4NKM - chain A; structure by X-ray diffraction, 3.71 A resolution.

# Chain A
Molecule: Engineered scFv
From: Mus musculus
Notes: antibody fragment or engineered binder
Chain sequence (271 residues; numbered -4 to 266; the number before each row is that of its first residue; numbers below 1 keep their minus sign (Met-4 is residue -4)):
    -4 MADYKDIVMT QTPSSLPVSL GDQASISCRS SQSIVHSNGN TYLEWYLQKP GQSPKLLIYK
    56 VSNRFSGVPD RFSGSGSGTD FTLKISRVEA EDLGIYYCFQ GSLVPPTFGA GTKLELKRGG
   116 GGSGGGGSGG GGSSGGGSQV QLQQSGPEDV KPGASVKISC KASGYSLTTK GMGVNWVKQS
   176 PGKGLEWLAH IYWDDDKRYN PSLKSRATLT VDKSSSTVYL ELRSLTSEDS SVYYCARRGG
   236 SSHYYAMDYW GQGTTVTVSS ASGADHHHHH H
Disordered / not traced: -4 to 0, 116-133, 255-266
Disulfide bonds: Cys23-Cys93, Cys155-Cys230

# In short
Chain A is Engineered scFv (Mus musculus); the structure, Crystal structure of engineered anti-EE scFv
antibody fragment, was determined by X-ray diffraction together with 4NKD and 4NKO from the same study.
